Entry 4FC7 (X-ray diffraction, 1.84 A resolution); this record covers chains A and D of the 4 polymer chains in the assembly.

# Chain A (and D)
Name: Peroxisomal 2,4-dienoyl-CoA reductase
Organism: Homo sapiens
Notes: EC 1.3.1.34; chain D of this document is another copy of the same molecule, construct and numbering; everything in this record applies to it too
UniProt: Q9NUI1 (DECR2_HUMAN); residues 2-278 here = UniProt positions 2-278
Chain sequence (277 residues; each row starts with the number of its first residue):
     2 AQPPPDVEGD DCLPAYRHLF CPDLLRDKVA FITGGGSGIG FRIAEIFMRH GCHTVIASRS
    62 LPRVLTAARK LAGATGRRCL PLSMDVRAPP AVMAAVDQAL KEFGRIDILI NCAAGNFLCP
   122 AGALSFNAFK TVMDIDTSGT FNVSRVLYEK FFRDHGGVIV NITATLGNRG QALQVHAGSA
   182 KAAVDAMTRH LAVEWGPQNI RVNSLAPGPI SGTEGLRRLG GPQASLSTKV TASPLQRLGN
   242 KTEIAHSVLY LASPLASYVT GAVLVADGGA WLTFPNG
Disordered / not traced: 2-3, 278 (chain D: 2-6)
Residues lining bound ligands:
  - coenzyme A (COA): Arg-60, Arg-88, Ala-115, Gly-116, Asn-117, Phe-118, Leu-119, Cys-120, Ser-126, Asn-128, Ala-129, Thr-132, Ile-136, Glu-215, Gly-216, Arg-219, Leu-220
  - NADP (NAP; NADP nicotinamide-adenine-dinucleotide phosphate): Gly-35, Ser-38, Gly-39, Ile-40, Ser-59, Arg-60, Ser-61, Arg-64, Met-85, Asp-86, Val-87, Arg-88, Cys-113, Ala-114, Ala-115, Ile-136, Ile-163, Thr-164, Ala-165, Lys-182, Pro-208, Gly-209, Pro-210, Ile-211, Thr-214, Glu-215, Gly-216, Leu-217
From the paper describing this entry:
  - binding site for coenzyme A: Arg-60, Arg-88, Cys-120, Ser-126, Asn-128
  - catalytic residues: Asn-117, Gln-175, Lys-182 (proposed by the authors, not directly observed)
  - mutagenesis - D86A, D137A, D186A, D268A: abolished catalytic activity
  - mutagenesis - D155A, E215A: decreased catalytic activity

# How chain A and chain D interact
Contacting residue pairs (11):
  Asn-169(A) / Trp-272(D)
  Arg-170(A) / Arg-170(D)
  Arg-170(A) / Trp-272(D)
  Arg-170(A) / Leu-273(D)  hydrogen bond (side chain-backbone)
  Trp-272(A) / Asn-169(D)
  Trp-272(A) / Arg-170(D)
  Leu-273(A) / Arg-170(D)  hydrogen bond (backbone-side chain)
  Leu-273(A) / Asn-277(D)  hydrogen bond (backbone-side chain)
  Thr-274(A) / Asn-277(D)
  Asn-277(A) / Leu-273(D)  hydrogen bond (side chain-backbone)
  Asn-277(A) / Thr-274(D)
Interface residues without a listed pair, chain A (8 interface residues in all): Ala-233, Phe-275
Interface residues without a listed pair, chain D (8 interface residues in all): Phe-275, Gly-278

# Summary
The chain A/chain D interface involves 8 residues from each chain, with 4 hydrogen bonds. Polar pairs include
Arg-170(A)/Leu-273(D) and Leu-273(A)/Asn-277(D). Ligands of chain A: NADP and coenzyme A. From the paper:
catalytic residues Asn-117(A), Gln-175(A) and Lys-182(A); D86A, D137A and D186A of chain A, among others,
abolish catalytic activity; 6 substitutions were tested in all.
Both chains are Peroxisomal 2,4-dienoyl-CoA reductase (Homo sapiens). Entry 4FC7 (Studies on DCR shed new
light on peroxisomal beta-oxidation: Crystal structure of the ternary complex of ...) was determined by X-ray
diffraction together with 4FC6 from the same study.
